Entry 6E7I (X-ray diffraction, 1.80 A resolution); this record covers chains A and P.

Chain A:
Molecule: Polypeptide N-acetylgalactosaminyltransferase 2
From: Homo sapiens
Notes: EC 2.4.1.41
UniProt: Q10471 (GALT2_HUMAN); numbering as in UniProt (aligned over 74-571)
Amino-acid sequence (535 residues; numbered 44 to 578; the number before each row is that of its first residue):
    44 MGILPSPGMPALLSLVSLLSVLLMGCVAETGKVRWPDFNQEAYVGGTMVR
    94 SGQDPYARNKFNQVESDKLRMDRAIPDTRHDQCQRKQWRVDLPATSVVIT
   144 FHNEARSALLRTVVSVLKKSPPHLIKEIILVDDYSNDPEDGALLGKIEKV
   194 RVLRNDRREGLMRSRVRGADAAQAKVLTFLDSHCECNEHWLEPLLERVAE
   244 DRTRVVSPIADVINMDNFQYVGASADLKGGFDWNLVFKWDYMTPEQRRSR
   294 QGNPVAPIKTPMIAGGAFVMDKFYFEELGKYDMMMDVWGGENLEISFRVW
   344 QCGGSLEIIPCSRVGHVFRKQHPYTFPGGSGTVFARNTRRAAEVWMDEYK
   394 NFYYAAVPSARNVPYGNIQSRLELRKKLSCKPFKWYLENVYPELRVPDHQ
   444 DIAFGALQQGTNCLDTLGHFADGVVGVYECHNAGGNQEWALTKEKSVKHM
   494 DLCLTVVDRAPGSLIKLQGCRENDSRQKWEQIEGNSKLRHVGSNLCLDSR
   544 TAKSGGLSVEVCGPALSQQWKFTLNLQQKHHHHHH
Disordered / not traced: 44-74, 569-578
Disulfides: Cys126-Cys354, Cys345-Cys423, Cys456-Cys473, Cys496-Cys513, Cys539-Cys555
Construct notes: initiating methionine (44); expression tag (45-73, 572-578); engineered mutation Ala253 (Ile in Q10471), Ala310 (Leu in Q10471)
Bound ions: Mn2+: Asp224, His226, His359 (together with UDP)
Residues lining bound ligands: UDP (uridine-5'-diphosphate): Thr143, Phe144, His145, Glu147, Asp176, Arg201, Gly203, Leu204, Asp224, Ser225, His226, Val330, Trp331, His359, Arg362, His365, Tyr367
Swiss-Prot annotation at these positions:
  - binding site (substrate): Thr143, Asp176, Arg201, Ser225, Trp331, Arg362, His365, Tyr367
  - binding site (Mn(2+)): Asp224, His226, His359
  - site: Asn516 (Not glycosylated)
  - modified residue: Ser536 (Phosphoserine)
  - natural variant: Phe104 (F104S: In CDG2T), Arg200 to Gln571 (deletion: In CDG2T), Arg210 (R210P: In CDG2T), Lys271 (K271R: Found in a patient with multiple abnormalities including neonatal hypotonia, psychomotor delay, feeding difficulty and dysmorphic features), Gln289 to Gln571 (deletion: In CDG2T), Met493 (M493V: Found in a patient with multiple abnormalities including neonatal hypotonia, psychomotor delay, feeding difficulty and dysmorphic features)
  - mutagenesis: Trp282 (W282A: Loss of enzyme activity), Phe361 (F361A: Loss of enzyme activity)
From the paper describing this entry:
  - conformationally variable residues: Gly308, Gly309

Chain P:
Molecule: EA2
UniProt: Q62605 (Q62605_RAT); residues 1-13 here correspond to UniProt positions 127-139 (UniProt number = residue number + 126)
Amino-acid sequence (13 residues; numbered 1 to 13; the number before each row is that of its first residue):
     1 PTTDSTTPAPTTK
Disordered / not traced: 1-4

Chain A / chain P interface:
Contacting residue pairs (33):
  Thr121(A) - Lys13(P)
  Ala253(A) - Pro10(P)
  Val255(A) - Pro10(P)
  Val255(A) - Thr12(P)
  Val264(A) - Thr12(P)
  Gly265(A) - Thr12(P)
  Gly265(A) - Lys13(P)  hydrogen bond (backbone-backbone)
  Ala266(A) - Pro10(P)  hydrophobic
  Ala266(A) - Thr11(P)
  Ala266(A) - Lys13(P)  hydrogen bond (backbone-side chain)
  Ser267(A) - Thr11(P)  hydrogen bond (backbone-backbone)
  Ser267(A) - Thr12(P)
  Ser267(A) - Lys13(P)
  Ala268(A) - Lys13(P)
  Leu270(A) - Pro10(P)  hydrophobic
  Leu270(A) - Thr11(P)
  Phe280(A) - Pro8(P)
  Trp282(A) - Pro8(P)  hydrogen bond (side chain-backbone)
  Trp282(A) - Ala9(P)
  Trp282(A) - Pro10(P)
  Trp331(A) - Ser5(P)
  Trp331(A) - Thr6(P)
  Trp331(A) - Thr7(P)
  Arg356(A) - Lys13(P)
  Phe361(A) - Thr7(P)
  Phe361(A) - Pro8(P)
  Phe361(A) - Ala9(P)  hydrophobic
  Phe361(A) - Pro10(P)
  Arg362(A) - Thr6(P)  hydrogen bond (backbone-side chain)
  Lys363(A) - Thr6(P)
  Gln364(A) - Thr6(P)
  His365(A) - Ser5(P)  hydrogen bond (side chain-backbone)
  His365(A) - Thr6(P)
Also at the interface, not in a pair above, chain A (20 interface residues in all): Lys281, Ala307

Summary:
20 residues of chain A face 9 of chain P across their interface; the contacts include 6 hydrogen bonds. Polar
pairs include Ala266(A)-Lys13(P), Trp282(A)-Pro8(P) and Arg362(A)-Thr6(P). Bound to chain A: UDP. From
UniProt: 8 substrate-binding residues, 3 Mn2+-binding residues and 2 mutagenesis sites on chain A. From the
paper: conformational variability at Gly308(A) and Gly309(A).
Here chain A is Polypeptide N-acetylgalactosaminyltransferase 2 (Homo sapiens) and chain P is EA2. Entry 6E7I
(Human ppGalNAcT2 I253A/L310A Mutant with EA2 and UDP) was determined by X-ray diffraction (same publication
as 6NQT).
